PDB entry 7O4K | electron microscopy, 3.60 A resolution | chains D and G of the 17 polymer chains in the assembly

Chain D:
Name: DNA-directed RNA polymerase II subunit RPB4
Organism: Saccharomyces cerevisiae (strain ATCC 204508 / S288c)
UniProt: P20433 (RPB4_YEAST); residue numbers follow UniProt; this construct covers 1-221
Chain sequence (221 residues; row label = number of the first residue in the row):
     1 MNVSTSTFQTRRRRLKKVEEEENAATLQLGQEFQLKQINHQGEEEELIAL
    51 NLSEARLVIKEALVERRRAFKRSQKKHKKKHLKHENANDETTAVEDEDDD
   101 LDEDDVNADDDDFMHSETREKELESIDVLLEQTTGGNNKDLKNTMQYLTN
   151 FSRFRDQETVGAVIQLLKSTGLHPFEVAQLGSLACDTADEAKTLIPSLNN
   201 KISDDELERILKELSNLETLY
Not modelled in the structure: 1-12, 74-118, 221

Chain G:
Name: DNA-directed RNA polymerase II subunit RPB7
Organism: Saccharomyces cerevisiae (strain ATCC 204508 / S288c)
UniProt: P34087 (RPB7_YEAST); residue numbers follow UniProt; this construct covers 1-171
Chain sequence (177 residues; row label = number of the first residue in the row):
     1 MFFIKDLSLNITLHPSFFGPRMKQYLKTKLLEEVEGSCTGKFGYILCVLD
    51 YDNIDIQRGRILPTDGSAEFNVKYRAVVFKPFKGEVVDGTVVSCSQHGFE
   101 VQVGPMKVFVTKHLMPQDLTFNAGSNPPSYQSSEDVITIKSRIRVKIEGC
   151 ISQVSSIHAIGSIKEDYLGAIHHHHHH
Not modelled in the structure: 172-177
Sequence notes: expression tag (172-177)

Chain D / chain G interface:
Residue-residue contacts (75; chain D residue first):
  Glu-22(D) with Lys-80(G), salt bridge; Lys-83(G)
  Asn-23(D) with Lys-83(G); Gly-84(G)
  Ala-24(D) with Lys-83(G), hydrogen bond (backbone-backbone); Gly-84(G); Glu-85(G)
  Leu-29(D) with Phe-82(G)
  Glu-32(D) with Lys-5(G), salt bridge; Phe-42(G)
  Phe-33(D) with Phe-3(G), hydrophobic; Lys-41(G); Phe-42(G); Lys-80(G)
  Gln-37(D) with Lys-5(G)
  Asn-39(D) with Asp-6(G)
  His-40(D) with Asp-6(G); Leu-7(G), hydrogen bond (side chain-backbone); Ser-8(G); Lys-73(G); Tyr-74(G), hydrogen bond (side chain-backbone)
  Glu-45(D) with Arg-75(G), salt bridge
  Leu-47(D) with Phe-3(G), hydrophobic
  Ile-48(D) with Phe-3(G); Ile-4(G), hydrogen bond (backbone-backbone)
  Ala-49(D) with Phe-2(G); Phe-3(G), hydrophobic
  Leu-50(D) with Met-1(G); Phe-2(G), hydrogen bond (backbone-backbone); Ile-4(G), hydrophobic
  Leu-52(D) with Phe-2(G), hydrophobic
  Ala-55(D) with Phe-2(G), hydrophobic
  Val-58(D) with Leu-49(G), hydrophobic; Val-77(G), hydrophobic
  Ala-62(D) with Cys-47(G), hydrophobic; Leu-49(G), hydrophobic
  Arg-66(D) with Leu-31(G); Glu-35(G), salt bridge; Cys-47(G), hydrogen bond; Val-48(G), hydrogen bond (side chain-backbone)
  Phe-70(D) with Tyr-51(G), hydrophobic
  Asn-137(D) with Gly-36(G)
  Asp-140(D) with Gly-36(G); Tyr-44(G); Pro-105(G)
  Leu-141(D) with Leu-46(G)
  Asn-143(D) with Gly-104(G)
  Thr-144(D) with Phe-2(G); Leu-46(G); Pro-105(G)
  Tyr-147(D) with Asp-88(G), hydrogen bond (side chain-backbone); Val-103(G); Gly-104(G)
  Leu-148(D) with Phe-2(G), hydrophobic
  Asn-150(D) with Arg-142(G), hydrogen bond (backbone-side chain)
  Phe-151(D) with Asp-88(G); Gly-89(G); Thr-90(G); Arg-142(G)
  Phe-175(D) with Glu-85(G)
  Ala-178(D) with Met-1(G), hydrophobic
  Gln-179(D) with Met-1(G); Glu-85(G); Val-86(G)
  Leu-183(D) with Val-86(G); Asp-88(G)
  Ala-184(D) with Arg-144(G)
  Asp-189(D) with Tyr-167(G)
  Glu-190(D) with Tyr-167(G)
  Thr-193(D) with Glu-165(G), hydrogen bond; Tyr-167(G)
  Leu-194(D) with Val-86(G); Arg-144(G); Tyr-167(G); Leu-168(G), hydrophobic
Other interface residues (no listed pair), chain D (43 interface residues in all): Ala-25, Ile-59, Leu-63, Gly-136, Thr-187
Other interface residues (no listed pair), chain G (43 interface residues in all): Glu-32, Val-78, Gln-102

Overview:
The chain D/chain G interface involves 43 residues from each chain; the contacts include 10 hydrogen bonds and
4 salt bridges. Polar contacts include Glu-22(D)/Lys-80(G), Glu-32(D)/Lys-5(G) and Glu-45(D)/Arg-75(G).
Chain D is DNA-directed RNA polymerase II subunit RPB4 and chain G is DNA-directed RNA polymerase II subunit
RPB7, both from Saccharomyces cerevisiae (strain ATCC 204508 / S288c); the structure, Yeast TFIIH in the
contracted state within the pre-initiation complex, was determined by electron microscopy together with 7O4I,
7O4J, 7O4L, 7O72, 7O73 and 7O75 from the same study.
